Entry 8OVU (X-ray diffraction, 1.95 A resolution); this record covers chain A.

# Chain A
Name: Titin
From: Homo sapiens
Reference sequence: Q8WZ42 (TITIN_HUMAN); residues 1-99 here correspond to UniProt positions 3500-3598 (UniProt number = residue number + 3499)
Chain sequence (99 residues; each row starts with the number of its first residue):
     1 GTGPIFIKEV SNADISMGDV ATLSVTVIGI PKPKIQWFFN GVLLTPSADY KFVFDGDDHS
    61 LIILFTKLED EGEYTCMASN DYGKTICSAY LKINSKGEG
What the authors report for this chain:
  - mutagenesis - C76S: decreased stability
  - disease-associated variants - C76S: decreased stability (citing earlier work)
  - contacts within the chain: Phe6-Cys76, Val25-Cys76, Ile35-Cys76, Trp37-Cys76, Cys76-Cys87

# In short
From the paper: C76S reduces stability; contacts within the chain involving Phe6, Cys76 and Val25 among
others.
Chain A is Titin (Homo sapiens); the structure, Human titin immunoglobulin-like 21 domain, was determined by
X-ray diffraction (same publication as 8P35).
